5NL6 - chains A and B; structure by X-ray diffraction, 2.05 A resolution.

# Chain A (and B)
Protein: Calponin domain family protein
Source organism: Entamoeba histolytica HM-1:IMSS
Notes: chain B of this document is another copy of the same molecule, construct and numbering; everything in this record applies to it too
Reference sequence: N9TIJ7 (N9TIJ7_ENTHI); numbering as in UniProt (aligned over 240-480)
Chain sequence (245 residues; each row starts with the number of its first residue):
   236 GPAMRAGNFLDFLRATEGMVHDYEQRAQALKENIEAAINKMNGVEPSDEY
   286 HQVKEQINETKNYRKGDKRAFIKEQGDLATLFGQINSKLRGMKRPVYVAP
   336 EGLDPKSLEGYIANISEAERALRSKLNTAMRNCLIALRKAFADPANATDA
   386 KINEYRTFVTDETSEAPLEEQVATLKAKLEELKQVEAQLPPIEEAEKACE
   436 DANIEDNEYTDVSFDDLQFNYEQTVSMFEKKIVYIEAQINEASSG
Not modelled in the structure: 236-242, 478-480 (chain B: 236-247, 477-480)
Sequence notes: expression tag (236-239)

# How chain A and chain B interact
Pairs across the interface (59):
  R299(A) with D446(B), hydrogen bond (side chain-backbone); V447(B); S448(B); D451(B), salt bridge
  K303(A) with D451(B), salt bridge
  R304(A) with D450(B); D451(B), salt bridge; F454(B)
  I307(A) with F454(B), hydrophobic
  K308(A) with F454(B); Q458(B)
  G311(A) with M462(B)
  D312(A) with K465(B), salt bridge
  T315(A) with K465(B); Y469(B)
  G318(A) with Y469(B)
  Q319(A) with Y469(B)
  S322(A) with Y469(B); Q473(B)
  G326(A) with Q473(B)
  R355(A) with D446(B), salt bridge
  R358(A) with E440(B); D441(B); N442(B), hydrogen bond (side chain-backbone); E443(B)
  N362(A) with D441(B)
  R366(A) with D441(B), salt bridge
  T395(A) with K341(B)
  E397(A) with G318(B)
  E440(A) with K289(B), salt bridge; K296(B); R358(B)
  D441(A) with R358(B); N362(B)
  N442(A) with R358(B)
  D446(A) with R299(B), hydrogen bond (backbone-side chain); R355(B)
  V447(A) with R299(B)
  S448(A) with R299(B); R304(B)
  D450(A) with R304(B)
  D451(A) with R299(B), salt bridge; K303(B), salt bridge; R304(B), salt bridge
  F454(A) with R304(B); K308(B)
  Q458(A) with I307(B), hydrogen bond (side chain-backbone); K308(B); G311(B)
  M462(A) with G311(B); T315(B)
  K465(A) with T315(B)
  Y469(A) with T315(B); G318(B); Q319(B); S322(B), hydrogen bond (backbone-side chain)
  Q473(A) with S322(B), hydrogen bond; R325(B); G326(B)
Also at the interface, not in a pair above, chain A (41 interface residues in all): Q310, A314, F317, K323, K341, E344, R391, E443, I470
Also at the interface, not in a pair above, chain B (42 interface residues in all): Q310, D312, A314, F317, E344, R391, T395, E397, T445

# In short
Chain A and chain B form an interface of 41 and 42 residues respectively; the contacts include 6 hydrogen
bonds and 10 salt bridges. Among the polar pairs are R299(A)-D451(B), K303(A)-D451(B) and R304(A)-D451(B).
Both chains are Calponin domain family protein (Entamoeba histolytica HM-1:IMSS). Entry 5NL6 (The crystal
structure of the two spectrin repeat domains from Entamoeba histolytica) was determined by X-ray diffraction
(same publication as 6SL3, 6SL7 and 5NL7).
